Entry 1FZ9 (X-ray diffraction, 2.30 A resolution); this record covers chains B and C of the 6 polymer chains in the assembly.

[Chain B]
Name: Methane monooxygenase component A, alpha chain
Organism: Methylococcus capsulatus
Notes: EC 1.14.13.25
UniProt: P22869 (MEMA_METCA); numbering as in UniProt (aligned over 1-527)
Sequence (527 residues; numbered 1 to 527; the number before each row is that of its first residue):
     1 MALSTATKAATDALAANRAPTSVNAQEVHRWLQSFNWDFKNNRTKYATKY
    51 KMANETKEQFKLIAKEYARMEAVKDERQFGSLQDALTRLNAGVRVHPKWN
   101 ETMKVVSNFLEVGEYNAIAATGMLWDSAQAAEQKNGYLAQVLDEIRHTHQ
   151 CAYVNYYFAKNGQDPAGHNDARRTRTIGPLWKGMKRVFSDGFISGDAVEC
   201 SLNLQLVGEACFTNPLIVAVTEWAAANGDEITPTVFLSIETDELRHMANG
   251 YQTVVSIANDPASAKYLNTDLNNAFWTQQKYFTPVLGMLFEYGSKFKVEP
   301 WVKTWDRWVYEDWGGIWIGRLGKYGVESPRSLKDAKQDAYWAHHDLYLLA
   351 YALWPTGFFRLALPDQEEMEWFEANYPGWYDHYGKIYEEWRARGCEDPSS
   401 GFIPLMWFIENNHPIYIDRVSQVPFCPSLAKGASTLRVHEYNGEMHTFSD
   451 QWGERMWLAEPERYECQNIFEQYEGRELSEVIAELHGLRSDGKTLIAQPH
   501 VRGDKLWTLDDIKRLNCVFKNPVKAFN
Unresolved in the structure: 1-17
Metal / ion sites: Fe ion site 1: E114, E144, H147; Fe ion site 2: E209, E243, H246
Ligand contacts:
  - iodoethane (ETI), molecule 1: E101, T102, V105, M288, L289, Y292, G293, Y347, F359, L361
  - iodoethane (ETI), molecule 2: V106, F109, L110, M184, L216, F282, L286, L289
Curated features (UniProtKB/Swiss-Prot):
  - active site: C151
  - binding site (Fe cation): E114, E144, H147, E209, E243, H246

[Chain C]
Name: Methane monooxygenase component A, beta chain
Organism: Methylococcus capsulatus
Notes: EC 1.14.13.25
UniProt: P18798 (MEMB_METCA); numbering as in UniProt (aligned over 1-389)
Sequence (389 residues; numbered 1 to 389; the number before each row is that of its first residue):
     1 MSMLGERRRGLTDPEMAAVILKALPEAPLDGNNKMGYFVTPRWKRLTEYE
    51 ALTVYAQPNADWIAGGLDWGDWTQKFHGGRPSWGNETTELRTVDWFKHRD
   101 PLRRWHAPYVKDKAEEWRYTDRFLQGYSADGQIRAMNPTWRDEFINRYWG
   151 AFLFNEYGLFNAHSQGAREALSDVTRVSLAFWGFDKIDIAQMIQLERGFL
   201 AKIVPGFDESTAVPKAEWTNGEVYKSARLAVEGLWQEVFDWNESAFSVHA
   251 VYDALFGQFVRREFFQRLAPRFGDNLTPFFINQAQTYFQIAKQGVQDLYY
   301 NCLGDDPEFSDYNRTVMRNWTGKWLEPTIAALRDFMGLFAKLPAGTTDKE
   351 EITASLYRVVDDWIEDYASRIDFKADRDQIVKAVLAGLK
Unresolved in the structure: 1
Sequence notes: conflict R370 (Ala in P18798)
Metal / ion sites: Ca2+ site 1 near E222 (its only coordinating residue here); Ca2+ site 2 near D348 (its only coordinating residue here)
Ligand contacts:
  - iodoethane (ETI), molecule 1: L102, T286, Q289, I290, Q293
  - iodoethane (ETI), molecule 2: E116, N282, Q283, T286, Y287
  - iodoethane (ETI), molecule 3: R122, Q125, G126

[Interface between chain B and chain C]
Pairs across the interface (10; chain B residue first):
  R18(B) with D362(C), salt bridge; E365(C), salt bridge; D366(C), salt bridge
  R88(B) with R9(C)
  L89(B) with R9(C)
  N90(B) with M3(C); L4(C)
  V93(B) with M3(C), hydrophobic
  R94(B) with L4(C); T12(C), hydrogen bond (side chain-backbone)
Other interface residues (no listed pair), chain B (7 interface residues in all): Q163
Other interface residues (no listed pair), chain C (11 interface residues in all): L11, D13, P14, K292

[In short]
7 residues of chain B and 11 residues of chain C are in contact; the contacts include 1 hydrogen bond and 3
salt bridges. Polar pairs include R18(B)-D362(C), R18(B)-E365(C) and R18(B)-D366(C). Chain B binds iodoethane.
Bound to chain C: 3 copies of iodoethane.
Here chain B is Methane monooxygenase component A, alpha chain and chain C is Methane monooxygenase component
A, beta chain, both from Methylococcus capsulatus. Entry 1FZ9 (Methane monooxygenase hydroxylase, form II
cocrystallized with iodoethane) was determined by X-ray diffraction (same publication as 1FZ8, 1FZH and 1FZI).
